6TXO - chains A and E of the 6 polymer chains in the assembly; structure by X-ray diffraction, 2.40 A resolution.

== Chain A (and E) ==
Name: Hemagglutinin
From: Influenza A virus (A/harbour seal/Germany/1/2014(H10N7))
Notes: chain E of this document is another copy of the same molecule, construct and numbering; everything in this record applies to it too
UniProtKB: A0A0A7HR51 (A0A0A7HR51_9INFA); aligned to UniProt positions 10-331 over residues 2-323 (the alignment contains insertions or deletions, so no single offset holds)
Sequence (324 residues; row label = number of the first residue in the row; numbering starts at 0):
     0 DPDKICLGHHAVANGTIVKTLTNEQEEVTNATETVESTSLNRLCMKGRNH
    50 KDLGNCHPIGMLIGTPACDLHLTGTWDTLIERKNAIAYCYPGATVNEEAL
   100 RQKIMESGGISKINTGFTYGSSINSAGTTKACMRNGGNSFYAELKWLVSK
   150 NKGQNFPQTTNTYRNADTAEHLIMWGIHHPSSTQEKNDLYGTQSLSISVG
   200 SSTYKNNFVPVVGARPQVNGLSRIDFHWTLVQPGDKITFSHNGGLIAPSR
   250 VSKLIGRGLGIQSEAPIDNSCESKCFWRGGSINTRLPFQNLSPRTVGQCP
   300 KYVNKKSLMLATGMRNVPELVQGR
Not modelled in the structure: 0-1, 213-219, 319-323 (chain E: 0-1, 212-218, 319-323)
Construct notes: expression tag (0-1)
Cystine bridges: Cys-55/Cys-67, Cys-88/Cys-131, Cys-274/Cys-298

== How chain A and chain E interact ==
Residue-residue contacts (5; chain A residue first):
  Ser-200(A) / Arg-222(E)  hydrogen bond (backbone-side chain)
  Ser-201(A) / Arg-222(E)  hydrogen bond (backbone-side chain)
  Lys-204(A) / His-178(E)
  Lys-204(A) / Val-210(E)
  Lys-204(A) / Arg-222(E)
Other interface residues (no listed pair), chain A (5 interface residues in all): Thr-202, Tyr-203
Other interface residues (no listed pair), chain E (4 interface residues in all): Asp-224

== Summary ==
5 residues of chain A face 4 of chain E across their interface, with 2 hydrogen bonds. Polar contacts include
Ser-200(A)/Arg-222(E) and Ser-201(A)/Arg-222(E).
Both chains are Hemagglutinin (Influenza A virus (A/harbour seal/Germany/1/2014(H10N7))). Entry 6TXO (Crystal
structure of the haemagglutinin mutant (Gln226Leu, Del228) from an H10N7 seal influenza virus isolated in ...)
was determined by X-ray diffraction (same publication as 6TJW, 6TJY, 6TVA, 6TVB, 6TVC, 6TVD and 9 further
entries).
